1YI1 - chain A; structure by X-ray diffraction, 2.90 A resolution.

== Chain A ==
Protein: Acetolactate synthase
Organism: Arabidopsis thaliana
Notes: EC 2.2.1.6
UniProtKB: P17597 (ILVB_ARATH); residues 86-667 here = UniProt positions 86-667
Sequence (590 residues; row label = number of the first residue in the row):
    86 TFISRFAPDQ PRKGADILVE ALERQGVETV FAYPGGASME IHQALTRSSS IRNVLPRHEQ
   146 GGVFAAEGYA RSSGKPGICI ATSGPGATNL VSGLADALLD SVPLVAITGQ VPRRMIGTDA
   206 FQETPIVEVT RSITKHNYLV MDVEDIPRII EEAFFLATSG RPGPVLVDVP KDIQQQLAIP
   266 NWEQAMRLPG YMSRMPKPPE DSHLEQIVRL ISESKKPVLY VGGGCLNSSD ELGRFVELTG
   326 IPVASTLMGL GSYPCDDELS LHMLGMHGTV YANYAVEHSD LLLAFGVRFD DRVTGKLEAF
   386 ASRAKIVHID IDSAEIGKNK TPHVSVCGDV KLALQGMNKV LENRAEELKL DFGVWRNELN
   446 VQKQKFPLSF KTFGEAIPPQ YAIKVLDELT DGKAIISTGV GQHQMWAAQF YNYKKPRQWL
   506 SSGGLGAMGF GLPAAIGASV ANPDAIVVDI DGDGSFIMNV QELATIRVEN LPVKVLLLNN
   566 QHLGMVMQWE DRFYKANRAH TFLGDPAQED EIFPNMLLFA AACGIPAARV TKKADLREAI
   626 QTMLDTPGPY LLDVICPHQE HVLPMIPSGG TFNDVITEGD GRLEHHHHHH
Not modelled in the structure: 668-675
Sequence notes: modified residue (340); expression tag (668-675)
Modified positions: Cys340 (3-sulfinoalanine; CSD)
Bound ions: Mg2+: Asp538, Asn565, His567 (together with ethyl dihydrogen diphosphate)
Small-molecule neighbours:
  - tribenuron methyl (1TB; methyl 2-[4-methoxy-6-methyl-1,3,5-trazin-2-yl(methyl)carbamoylsulfamoyl]benzoate): Gly121, Ala122, Met124, Ser168, Gln195, Val196, Pro197, Met200, Ala205, Phe206, Gln207, Lys256, Met351, Asp376, Arg377, Met570, Val571, Trp574, Ser653
  - FAD (flavin-adenine dinucleotide): Leu184, Asp185, Phe206, Arg246, Gly307, Gly308, Gly309, Thr331, Leu332, Met333, Met348, Leu349, Gly350, Met351, His352, Gly353, Gly371, Val372, Arg373, Asp375, Arg377, Val378, Ile394, Asp395, Ile396, Asp397, Glu400, Gly413, Asp414, Val415, Val485, Gln489, Met490, Ser507, Gly508, Gly509, Gly511
  - N-cyclohexyltaurine (NHE; 2-[N-cyclohexylamino]ethane sulfonic acid): Lys220, His221, Met226, Leu241, Arg272, Leu273, Pro274, Gly275, Tyr276, Met277
  - ethyl dihydrogen diphosphate (P22): Val485, Gly486, Gln487, His488, Met513, Gly537, Asp538, Gly539, Ser540, Asn565, His567, Leu568, Gly569, Met570, Val571, Leu588
Curated features (UniProtKB/Swiss-Prot):
  - binding site (thiamine diphosphate): Glu144, Gln207, Gln487, His488, Gly511 to Met513, Asp538 to Ser540, Asn565 to Met570
  - binding site (FAD): Ser186, Arg246, Gly308, Thr331, Leu332, Leu349 to His352, Gly371 to Asp375, Asp395, Ile396, Asp414, Val415, Gly508, Gly509
  - binding site ((R)-imazaquin): Lys220, Arg246
  - binding site (chlorimuron-ethyl): Lys256, Asp376, Arg377, Trp574, Ser653
  - binding site (Mg(2+)): Asp538, Asn565, His567
  - modified residue: Cys340 (Cysteine sulfinic acid (-SO2H))
What the authors report for this chain:
  - binding site for tribenuron methyl: Pro197
  - mutagenesis - A122T, P197L, S653N: decreased binding to imidazolinones (citing earlier work)
  - mutagenesis - W574L: decreased binding to both classes of herbicide (citing earlier work)
  - mutagenesis - A122T, S653N: unchanged binding to sulfonylureas (citing earlier work)

== In short ==
Ligands of chain A: tribenuron methyl, N-cyclohexyltaurine, ethyl dihydrogen diphosphate and flavin-adenine
dinucleotide. Curated annotation (UniProt) lists 16 thiamine diphosphate-binding residues, 20 FAD-binding
residues, (R)-imazaquin-binding residues Lys220 and Arg246 and 5 chlorimuron-ethyl-binding residues. From the
paper: a binding site for tribenuron methyl at Pro197; A122T, P197L and S653N reduce binding to
imidazolinones.
Chain A is Acetolactate synthase (Arabidopsis thaliana); the structure, Crystal structure of Arabidopsis
thaliana Acetohydroxyacid synthase In Complex With A Sulfonylurea Herbicide, Tribenuron methyl, was determined
by X-ray diffraction together with 1YHY, 1YHZ, 1YI0, 1Z8N and 1YBH from the same study.
